5TDO - chains A and B; structure by X-ray diffraction, 1.61 A resolution.

== Chain A ==
Name: anti-HER2 Fab Light Chain
Organism: Homo sapiens
Notes: antibody fragment or engineered binder
Sequence (214 residues; numbered 1 to 214; the number before each row is that of its first residue):
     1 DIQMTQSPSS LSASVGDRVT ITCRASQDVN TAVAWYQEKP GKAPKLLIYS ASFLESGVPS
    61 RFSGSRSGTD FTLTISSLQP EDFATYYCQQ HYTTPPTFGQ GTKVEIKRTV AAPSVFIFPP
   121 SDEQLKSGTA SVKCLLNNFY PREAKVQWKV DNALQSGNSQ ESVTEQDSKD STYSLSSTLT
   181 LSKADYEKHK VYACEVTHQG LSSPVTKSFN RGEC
Disordered / not traced: 1
Cystine bridges: Cys23-Cys88, Cys134-Cys194

== Chain B ==
Name: anti-HER2 Fab Heavy Chain
Organism: Homo sapiens
Notes: antibody fragment or engineered binder
Sequence (223 residues; row label = number of the first residue in the row):
     1 EVQLVESGGG LVQPGGSLRL SCAASGFNIK DTYIHWVRKA PGKGLEWVAR IYPTNGYTRY
    61 ADSVKGRFTI SADTSKNTAY LQMNSLRAED TAVYYCSRWG GDGFYAMDYW GQGTLVTVSS
   121 ASTKGPSVFP LAPSSKSTSG GTAALGCLVK DYFPEPVTVS WNSGALTSGV HTFPAVLQSS
   181 GLYSLESVVT VPSSSLGTQT YICNVNHKPS NTKVDKKVEP KSC
Disordered / not traced: 100-105, 221-223
Cystine bridges: Cys22-Cys96, Cys147-Cys203

== How chain A and chain B interact ==
Contacting residue pairs (59; chain A residue first):
  Ala34(A) with Ala106(B), hydrophobic
  Tyr36(A) with Met107(B), hydrogen bond (side chain-backbone); Trp110(B)
  Glu38(A) with Lys39(B)
  Ala43(A) with Trp110(B); Gly111(B)
  Pro44(A) with Trp110(B)
  Leu46(A) with Ala106(B), hydrophobic; Met107(B); Asp108(B)
  Tyr49(A) with Ala106(B), hydrophobic
  Glu55(A) with Asp108(B)
  Tyr87(A) with Leu45(B), hydrophobic
  Gln89(A) with Met107(B)
  Thr94(A) with Trp47(B); Arg50(B); Arg59(B)
  Pro95(A) with Trp47(B), hydrophobic
  Pro96(A) with Trp47(B), hydrophobic
  Phe98(A) with Leu45(B); Trp110(B), hydrophobic
  Phe116(A) with Thr142(B); Ala144(B), hydrophobic
  Phe118(A) with Leu131(B); Ala132(B); Ala144(B)
  Ser121(A) with Phe129(B); Pro130(B)
  Glu123(A) with Phe129(B); Pro130(B); Lys216(B), salt bridge
  Gln124(A) with Phe129(B); Lys150(B)
  Ser127(A) with Phe129(B)
  Ser131(A) with Lys150(B)
  Lys133(A) with Leu131(B); Leu148(B); Glu186(B), salt bridge
  Leu135(A) with Phe173(B), hydrophobic; Val188(B), hydrophobic
  Asn137(A) with His171(B); Thr190(B)
  Asn138(A) with His171(B), hydrogen bond
  Gln160(A) with Val176(B); Leu177(B), hydrogen bond (side chain-backbone); Gln178(B)
  Ser162(A) with Phe173(B); Pro174(B), hydrogen bond (side chain-backbone); Val176(B)
  Val163(A) with Pro174(B)
  Thr164(A) with Phe173(B)
  Ser174(A) with His171(B), hydrogen bond; Phe173(B)
  Leu175(A) with Phe173(B)
  Ser176(A) with Phe173(B); Glu186(B), hydrogen bond
  Thr178(A) with Glu186(B)
  Glu213(A) with Lys136(B), salt bridge
  Cys214(A) with Ser135(B), hydrogen bond (backbone-side chain)
Interface residues without a listed pair, chain A (41 interface residues in all): Lys42, His91, Thr129, Glu161, Asp167, Asn210
Interface residues without a listed pair, chain B (38 interface residues in all): Val37, Glu46, Tyr95, Trp99, Gln112, Ala143, Leu145, Thr172

== Summary ==
The interface between chain A and chain B involves 41 residues on one side and 38 on the other, with 7
hydrogen bonds and 3 salt bridges. Polar pairs include Glu123(A)-Lys216(B), Lys133(A)-Glu186(B) and
Glu213(A)-Lys136(B).
Chain A is anti-HER2 Fab Light Chain and chain B is anti-HER2 Fab Heavy Chain, both from Homo sapiens; the
structure, Crystal structure of the Fab fragment of anti-HER2 antibody 4D5 with redesigned heavy and light
chain ..., was determined by X-ray diffraction.
